PDB entry 6CNF | electron microscopy, 4.50 A resolution (low resolution: residue-level contacts below are approximate; hydrogen-bond / salt-bridge calls are withheld) | chains A and Y of the 21 polymer chains in the assembly

# Chain A
Protein: DNA-directed RNA polymerase III subunit RPC1
From: Saccharomyces cerevisiae (strain ATCC 204508 / S288c)
Notes: EC 2.7.7.6
UniProt: P04051 (RPC1_YEAST); numbering as in UniProt (aligned over 1-1460)
Sequence (1460 residues; numbered 1 to 1460; the number before each row is that of its first residue):
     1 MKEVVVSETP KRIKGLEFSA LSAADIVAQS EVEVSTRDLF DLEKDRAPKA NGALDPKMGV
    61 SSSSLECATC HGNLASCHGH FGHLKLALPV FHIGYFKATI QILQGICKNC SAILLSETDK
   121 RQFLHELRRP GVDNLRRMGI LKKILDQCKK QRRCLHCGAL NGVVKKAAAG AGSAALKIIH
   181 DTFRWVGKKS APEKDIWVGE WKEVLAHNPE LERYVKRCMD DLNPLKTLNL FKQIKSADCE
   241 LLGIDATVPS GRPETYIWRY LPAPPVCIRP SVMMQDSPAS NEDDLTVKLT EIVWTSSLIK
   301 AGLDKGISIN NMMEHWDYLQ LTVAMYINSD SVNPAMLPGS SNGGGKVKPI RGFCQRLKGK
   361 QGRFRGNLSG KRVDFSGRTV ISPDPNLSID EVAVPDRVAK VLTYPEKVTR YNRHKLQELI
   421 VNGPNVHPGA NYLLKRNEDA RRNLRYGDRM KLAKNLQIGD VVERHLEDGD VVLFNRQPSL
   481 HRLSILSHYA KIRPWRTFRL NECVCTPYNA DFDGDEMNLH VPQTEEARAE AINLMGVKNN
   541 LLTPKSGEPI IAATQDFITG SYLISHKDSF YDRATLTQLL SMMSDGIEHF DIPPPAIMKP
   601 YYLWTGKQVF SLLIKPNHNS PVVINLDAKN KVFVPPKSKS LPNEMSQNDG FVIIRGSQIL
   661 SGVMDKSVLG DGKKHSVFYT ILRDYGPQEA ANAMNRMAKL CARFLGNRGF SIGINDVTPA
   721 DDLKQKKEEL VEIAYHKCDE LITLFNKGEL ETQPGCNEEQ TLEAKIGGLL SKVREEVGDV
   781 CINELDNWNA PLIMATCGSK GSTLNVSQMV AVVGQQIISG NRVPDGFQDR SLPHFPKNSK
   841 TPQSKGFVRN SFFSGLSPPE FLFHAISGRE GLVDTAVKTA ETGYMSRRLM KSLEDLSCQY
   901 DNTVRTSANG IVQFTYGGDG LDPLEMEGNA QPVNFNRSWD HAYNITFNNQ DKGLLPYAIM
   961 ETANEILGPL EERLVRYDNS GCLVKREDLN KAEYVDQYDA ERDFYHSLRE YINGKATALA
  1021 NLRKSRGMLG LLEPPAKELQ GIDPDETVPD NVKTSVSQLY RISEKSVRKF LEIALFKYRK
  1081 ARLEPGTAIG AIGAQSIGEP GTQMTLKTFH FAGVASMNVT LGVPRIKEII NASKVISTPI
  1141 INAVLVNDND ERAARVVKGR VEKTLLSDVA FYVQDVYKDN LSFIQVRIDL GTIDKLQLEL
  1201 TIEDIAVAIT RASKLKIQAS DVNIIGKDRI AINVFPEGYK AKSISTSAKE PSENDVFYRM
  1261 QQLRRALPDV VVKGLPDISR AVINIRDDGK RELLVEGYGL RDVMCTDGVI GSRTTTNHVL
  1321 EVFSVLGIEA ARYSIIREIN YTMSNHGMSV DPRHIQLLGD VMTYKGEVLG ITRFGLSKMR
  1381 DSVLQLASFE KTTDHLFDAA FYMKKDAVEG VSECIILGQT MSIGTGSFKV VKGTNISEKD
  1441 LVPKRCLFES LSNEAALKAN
Disordered / not traced: 1, 1101-1116, 1237-1251
Ion coordination: Zn2+ site 1: Cys67, Cys70, Cys77, His80; Zn2+ site 2: Cys107, Asn109, Cys110, Cys154, Cys157
UniProt features mapped onto this chain:
  - region: Pro858 to Glu870 (Bridging helix)
  - binding site (Zn(2+)): Cys67, Cys70, Cys77, His80, Cys107, Cys110, Cys154
  - binding site (Mg(2+)): Asp511, Asp513, Asp515
  - mutagenesis: Thr506 (T506I: Temperature-sensitive), Asn509 (N509Y: Temperature-sensitive), Asn518 (N518Q: Temperature-sensitive)

# Chain Y
Molecule: 79-nt DNA strand
Sequence (79 nucleotides; row label = number of the first residue in the row):
     1 ACGCCTTAAC CAACTTGGCC ATGGAGTCAT TTTATCTTGT GTCACTTTTA CAGAAAAAGT
    61 ATTACTAATA TATGTTGAA
Disordered / not traced: 28-49

# Chain A / chain Y interface
Residue-residue contacts (18; chain A residue first):
  Val186(A) with DT6(Y)
  Leu337(A) with DC51(Y)
  Gly339(A) with DA50(Y)
  Ser340(A) with DA50(Y)
  Asn342(A) with DA50(Y)
  Lys358(A) with DG18(Y)
  Lys360(A) with DC20(Y); DA21(Y)
  Arg372(A) with DG23(Y)
  Ala880(A) with DC20(Y)
  Tyr884(A) with DG18(Y); DC19(Y)
  Arg887(A) with DC19(Y); DA21(Y)
  Arg1373(A) with DG17(Y)
  Glu1390(A) with DG18(Y)
  Lys1391(A) with DG17(Y); DG18(Y)
Other interface residues (no listed pair), chain A (24 interface residues in all): Lys150, Pro338, Ser341, Arg365, Arg378, Gln477, Pro478, Ala876, Thr879, Thr1392
Other interface residues (no listed pair), chain Y (12 interface residues in all): DA8, DT16, DT22

# Overview
Chain A and chain Y form an interface of 24 and 12 residues respectively. Cys67(A), Cys70(A), Cys77(A) and
His80(A) coordinate Zn2+ site 1. Curated annotation (UniProt) lists 7 Zn2+-binding residues, 3 Mg2+-binding
residues and 3 mutagenesis sites on chain A.
Here chain A is DNA-directed RNA polymerase III subunit RPC1 (Saccharomyces cerevisiae (strain ATCC 204508 /
S288c)) and chain Y is a 79-nt DNA strand. Entry 6CNF (Yeast RNA polymerase III elongation complex) was
determined by electron microscopy together with 6CNB, 6CNC and 6CND from the same study.
